8ECD - chains A and B; structure by X-ray diffraction, 1.62 A resolution.

# Chain A (and B)
Molecule: L-asparaginase 2
From: Escherichia coli K-12
Notes: EC 3.5.1.1; chain B of this document is another copy of the same molecule, construct and numbering; everything in this record applies to it too
UniProtKB: P00805 (ASPG2_ECOLI); residues 1-326 here correspond to UniProt positions 23-348 (UniProt number = residue number + 22)
Amino-acid sequence (334 residues; each row starts with the number of its first residue; numbers below 1 keep their minus sign (Met-7 is residue -7)):
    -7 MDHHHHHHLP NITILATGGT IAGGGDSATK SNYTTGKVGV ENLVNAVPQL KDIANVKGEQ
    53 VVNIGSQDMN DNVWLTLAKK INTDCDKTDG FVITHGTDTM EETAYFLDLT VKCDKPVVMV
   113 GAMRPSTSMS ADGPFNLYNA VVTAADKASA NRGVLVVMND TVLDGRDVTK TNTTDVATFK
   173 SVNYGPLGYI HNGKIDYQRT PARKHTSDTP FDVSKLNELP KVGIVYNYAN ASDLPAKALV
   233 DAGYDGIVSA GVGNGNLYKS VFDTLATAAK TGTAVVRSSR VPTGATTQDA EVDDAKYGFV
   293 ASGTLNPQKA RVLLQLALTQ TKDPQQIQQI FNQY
Not modelled in the structure: -7 to -4 (chain B: -7 to -4, 16-26)
Cystine bridges: Cys77-Cys105
Sequence notes: initiating methionine (-7); expression tag (-6 to 0); engineered mutation Thr27 (Val49 in P00805)
Small-molecule neighbours: aspartic acid (ASP): Gly11, Thr12, Tyr25, Thr27, Ile56, Gly57, Ser58, Gln59, Gly88, Thr89, Asp90, Ala114, Met115, Lys162
UniProt features mapped onto this chain:
  - active site: Thr12 (O-isoaspartyl threonine intermediate)
  - binding site (substrate): Ser58, Gln59, Thr89, Asp90

# Chain A / chain B interface
Pairs across the interface (111):
  Ser23(A) with Asp281(B), hydrogen bond (side chain-backbone)
  Asn24(A) with Asp281(B), hydrogen bond (backbone-backbone); Ala282(B)
  Tyr25(A) with Ala282(B), hydrogen bond (backbone-backbone); Glu283(B), hydrogen bond
  Thr27(A) with Glu283(B)
  Gln59(A) with Val244(B); Asn248(B); Leu249(B); Tyr250(B); Glu283(B), hydrogen bond
  Asp60(A) with Tyr250(B); Lys251(B), hydrogen bond (side chain-backbone)
  Met61(A) with Ala221(B); Asn222(B), hydrogen bond (backbone-backbone); Tyr250(B)
  Asn62(A) with Asn222(B)
  Asp63(A) with Asn222(B), hydrogen bond
  Trp66(A) with Ala221(B), hydrophobic
  Asp90(A) with Val244(B); Gly245(B); Asn248(B); Arg272(B), hydrogen bond (backbone-side chain)
  Glu94(A) with Tyr220(B); Ala221(B), hydrogen bond (side chain-backbone); Arg272(B), salt bridge
  Lys162(A) with Gly245(B); Val273(B); Pro274(B)
  Thr163(A) with Val273(B); Pro274(B); Thr275(B), hydrogen bond (backbone-side chain)
  Asn164(A) with Val273(B); Thr275(B), hydrogen bond; Gly276(B)
  Thr165(A) with Gly245(B); Asn246(B); Ser271(B); Val273(B); Thr275(B), hydrogen bond (backbone-backbone); Gly276(B); Ala277(B), hydrogen bond (side chain-backbone)
  Val214(A) with Tyr220(B)
  Gly215(A) with Tyr220(B)
  Ile216(A) with Tyr218(B), hydrophobic; Tyr220(B)
  Tyr218(A) with Ile216(B), hydrophobic; Tyr218(B), hydrophobic; Pro299(B); Gln300(B), hydrogen bond
  Tyr220(A) with Glu94(B); Gly215(B); Ile216(B), hydrogen bond (side chain-backbone); Arg303(B)
  Ala221(A) with Met61(B); Trp66(B), hydrophobic; Glu94(B), hydrogen bond (backbone-side chain); Arg303(B), hydrogen bond (backbone-side chain)
  Asn222(A) with Met61(B), hydrogen bond (backbone-backbone); Asn62(B); Asp63(B), hydrogen bond; Arg303(B)
  Ser224(A) with Tyr236(B), hydrogen bond
  Leu226(A) with Ala230(B); Ala234(B), hydrophobic; Tyr236(B), hydrophobic
  Pro227(A) with Pro227(B), hydrophobic
  Ala230(A) with Leu226(B); Ala230(B), hydrophobic
  Ala234(A) with Leu226(B), hydrophobic
  Tyr236(A) with Ser224(B), hydrogen bond
  Val244(A) with Gln59(B); Asp90(B)
  Gly245(A) with Asp90(B); Lys162(B); Thr165(B)
  Asn246(A) with Thr165(B); Thr166(B)
  Asn248(A) with Gln59(B); Asp90(B)
  Leu249(A) with Gln59(B)
  Tyr250(A) with Gln59(B); Asp60(B); Met61(B); Asn62(B)
  Lys251(A) with Asp60(B), hydrogen bond (backbone-side chain)
  Ser271(A) with Thr165(B)
  Arg272(A) with Asp90(B), hydrogen bond (side chain-backbone); Glu93(B), salt bridge; Glu94(B), salt bridge; Gln300(B)
  Val273(A) with Lys162(B); Thr163(B); Asn164(B); Thr165(B)
  Pro274(A) with Lys162(B); Thr163(B); Pro274(B), hydrophobic
  Thr275(A) with Thr163(B), hydrogen bond (side chain-backbone); Asn164(B), hydrogen bond; Thr165(B), hydrogen bond (backbone-backbone)
  Gly276(A) with Asn164(B); Thr165(B)
  Ala277(A) with Thr165(B), hydrogen bond (backbone-side chain)
  Glu283(A) with Thr27(B); Gln59(B), hydrogen bond
  Gln300(A) with Tyr218(B), hydrogen bond; Arg272(B)
  Arg303(A) with Tyr220(B); Ala221(B), hydrogen bond (side chain-backbone); Asn222(B)
Interface residues without a listed pair, chain A (52 interface residues in all): Thr12, Thr91, Glu93, Thr166, Leu231, Pro299
Interface residues without a listed pair, chain B (51 interface residues in all): Thr91, Val214, Leu231, Thr279

# Summary
52 residues of chain A face 51 of chain B across their interface; the contacts include 31 hydrogen bonds and 3
salt bridges. Among the polar pairs are Glu94(A)-Arg272(B), Arg272(A)-Glu93(B) and Ser23(A)-Asp281(B). Bound
to chain A: aspartic acid.
Chain A and chain B are both L-asparaginase 2 (Escherichia coli K-12); the structure, E. coli L-asparaginase
II mutant (V27T) in complex with L-Asp, was determined by X-ray diffraction (same publication as 8ECE).
